PDB entry 4NHG | X-ray diffraction, 8.00 A resolution (very low resolution: no residue pairs are listed; an interface is given only as per-side residue counts) | chains A and X of the 6 polymer chains in the assembly

== Chain A ==
Protein: 2G12 IgG dimer heavy chain
Organism: Homo sapiens
Amino-acid sequence (243 residues; each row starts with the number of its first residue):
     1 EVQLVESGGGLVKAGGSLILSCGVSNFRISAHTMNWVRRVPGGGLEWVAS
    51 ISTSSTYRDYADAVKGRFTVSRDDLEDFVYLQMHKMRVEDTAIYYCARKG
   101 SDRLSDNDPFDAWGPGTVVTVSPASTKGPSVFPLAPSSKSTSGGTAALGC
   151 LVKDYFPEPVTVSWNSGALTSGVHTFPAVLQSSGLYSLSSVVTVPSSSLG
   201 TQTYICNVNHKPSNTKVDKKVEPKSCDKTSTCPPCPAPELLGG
Not modelled in the structure: 84-86, 105-110, 225-243
Cystine bridges: Cys-22/Cys-96, Cys-150/Cys-206

== Chain X ==
Protein: Hepatitis B virus receptor binding protein
Organism: Homo sapiens
UniProt: Q6PYX1 (Q6PYX1_HUMAN); residues 238-447 here correspond to UniProt positions 139-348 (UniProt number = residue number - 99)
Amino-acid sequence (211 residues; each row starts with the number of its first residue):
   238 PSVFLFPPKPKDTLMISRTPEVTCVVVDVSHEDPQVKFNWYVDGVQVHNA
   288 KTKPREQQYNSTYRVVSVLTVLHQNWLDGKEYKCKVSNKALPAPIEKTIS
   338 KAKGQPREPQVYTLPPSREEMTKNQVSLTCLVKGFYPSDIAVEWESNGQP
   388 ENNYKTTPPVLDSDGSFFLYSKLTVDKSRWQQGNVFSCSVMHEALHNHYT
   438 QKSLSLSPGKG
Not modelled in the structure: 445-448
Differences from the reference sequence: conflict Gln-272 (Glu173 in Q6PYX1), Gln-283 (Glu184 in Q6PYX1), Gln-294 (Glu195 in Q6PYX1), Asn-312 (Asp213 in Q6PYX1), Asp-315 (Asn216 in Q6PYX1); expression tag (448)
Cystine bridges: Cys-261/Cys-321, Cys-367/Cys-425

== How chain A and chain X interact ==
At this resolution (8 A) residue pairs are not listed: 6 residues of chain A and 6 of chain X lie at the interface.

== Summary ==
Chain A and chain X each contribute 6 residues to their interface.
Chain A is 2G12 IgG dimer heavy chain and chain X is Hepatitis B virus receptor binding protein, both from
Homo sapiens; the structure, Crystal Structure of 2G12 IgG Dimer, was determined by X-ray diffraction together
with 4NHH from the same study.
